PDB entry 9CTR | electron microscopy, 2.42 A resolution | chains D and C of the 5 polymer chains in the assembly

Chain D (and C):
Protein: Bestrophin-1
Organism: Homo sapiens
Notes: chain C of this document is another copy of the same molecule, construct and numbering; everything in this record applies to it too
UniProt: O76090 (BEST1_HUMAN); numbering as in UniProt (aligned over 2-585)
Chain sequence (584 residues; each row starts with the number of its first residue):
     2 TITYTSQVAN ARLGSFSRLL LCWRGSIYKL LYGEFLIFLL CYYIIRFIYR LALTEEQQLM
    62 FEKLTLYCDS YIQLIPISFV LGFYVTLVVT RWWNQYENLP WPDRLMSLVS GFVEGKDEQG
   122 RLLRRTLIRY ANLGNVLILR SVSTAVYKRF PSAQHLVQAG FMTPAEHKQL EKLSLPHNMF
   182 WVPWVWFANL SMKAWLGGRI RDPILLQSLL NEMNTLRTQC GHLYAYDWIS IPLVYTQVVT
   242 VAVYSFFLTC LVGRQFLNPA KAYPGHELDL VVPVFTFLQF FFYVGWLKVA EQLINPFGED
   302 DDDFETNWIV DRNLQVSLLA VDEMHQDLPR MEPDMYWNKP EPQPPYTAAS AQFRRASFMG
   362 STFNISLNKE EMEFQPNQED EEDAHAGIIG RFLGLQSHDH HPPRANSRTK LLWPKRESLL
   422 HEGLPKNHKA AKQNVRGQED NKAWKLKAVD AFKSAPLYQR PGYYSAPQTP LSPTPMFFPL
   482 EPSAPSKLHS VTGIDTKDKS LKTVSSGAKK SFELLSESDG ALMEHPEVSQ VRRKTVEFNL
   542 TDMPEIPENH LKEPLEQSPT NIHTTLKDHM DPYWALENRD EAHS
Disordered / not traced: 378-585
Ion coordination: Ca2+ site 1: Ala10 (shared with Gln293(C), Asn296(C), Asp301(C), Asp304(C) of chain C); Ca2+ site 2: Gln293, Asn296, Asp301, Asp304 (shared with 1 residue of chain E)
Small-molecule neighbours: gamma-amino-butanoic acid (ABU): Arg255, Gln256, Phe257, Gly266, His267, Val273, Pro274, Val275, Phe276, Thr277
Swiss-Prot annotation at these positions:
  - region: Pro346 to Gln379 (Auto-inhibitory segment)
  - binding site (Ca(2+)): Ala10, Gln293, Asn296, Asp301, Asp304
  - natural variant: Ile3 (I3T: In VMD2), Thr6 (T6P: In VMD2; T6R: In VMD2), Val9 (V9A: In VMD2; V9M: In VMD2), Ala10 (A10T: In VMD2; A10V: In VMD2), Asn11 (N11I: In VMD2), Arg13 (R13H: In VMD2), Ser16 (S16F: In VMD2), Phe17 (F17C: In VMD2), Leu21 (L21V: In VMD2), Trp24 (W24C: In VMD2), Arg25 (R25Q: In VMD2; R25W: In VMD2), Gly26 (G26R: In VMD2), 77 further natural variant entries in UniProt
  - mutagenesis: Cys23 (C23A: Impairs inactivation of ligand-gated anion channel activity by sulfhydryl-reactive agents; when associated with A-42; A-69; A-221 and A-251), Cys42 (C42A: Impairs inactivation of ligand-gated anion channel activity by sulfhydryl-reactive agents; when associated with A-23; A-69; A-221 and A-251), Cys69 (C69A: Impairs inactivation of ligand-gated anion channel activity by sulfhydryl-reactive agents; when associated with A-23; A-42; A-221 and A-251), Cys221 (C221A: Impairs inactivation of ligand-gated anion channel activity by sulfhydryl-reactive agents; when associated with A-23; A-42; A-69 and A-251), Cys251 (C251A: Impairs inactivation of ligand-gated anion channel activity by sulfhydryl-reactive agents; when associated with A-23; A-42; A-69 and A-221)

Chain D / chain C interface:
Contacting residue pairs (222; chain D residue first):
  Thr2(D) - Trp229(C)
  Thr2(D) - Ile230(C)
  Ile3(D) - Ser231(C)
  Thr4(D) - Asp228(C)
  Thr4(D) - Trp229(C)  hydrogen bond (side chain-backbone)
  Thr4(D) - Ser231(C)
  Tyr5(D) - Ser231(C)  hydrogen bond (backbone-side chain)
  Tyr5(D) - Ile232(C)  hydrogen bond (side chain-backbone)
  Tyr5(D) - Pro233(C)
  Tyr5(D) - Leu234(C)  hydrophobic
  Tyr5(D) - Thr237(C)  hydrogen bond
  Thr6(D) - Asp228(C)  hydrogen bond (side chain-backbone)
  Thr6(D) - Ser231(C)  hydrogen bond
  Thr6(D) - Asn296(C)  hydrogen bond (backbone-side chain)
  Val9(D) - Ile295(C)
  Val9(D) - Asn296(C)
  Ala10(D) - Thr145(C)
  Ala10(D) - Asn296(C)
  Ala10(D) - Gly299(C)
  Ala10(D) - Asp301(C)
  Ala10(D) - Asp304(C)
  Asn11(D) - Gly299(C)
  Asn11(D) - Glu300(C)  hydrogen bond (side chain-backbone)
  Asn11(D) - Asp301(C)  hydrogen bond (side chain-backbone)
  Ala12(D) - Leu31(C)  hydrophobic
  Ala12(D) - Glu292(C)
  Ala12(D) - Gln293(C)
  Ala12(D) - Asp301(C)  hydrogen bond (backbone-side chain)
  Arg13(D) - Glu35(C)
  Arg13(D) - Lys289(C)  hydrogen bond (backbone-side chain)
  Arg13(D) - Glu292(C)
  Leu14(D) - Gly34(C)
  Leu14(D) - Glu35(C)
  Leu14(D) - Ile38(C)  hydrophobic
  Gly15(D) - Glu35(C)  hydrogen bond (backbone-side chain)
  Gly15(D) - Tyr245(C)
  Ser16(D) - Glu292(C)
  Phe17(D) - Tyr85(C)
  Phe17(D) - Thr237(C)
  Phe17(D) - Thr241(C)
  Phe17(D) - Leu288(C)  hydrophobic
  Phe17(D) - Glu292(C)
  Phe17(D) - Ile295(C)  hydrophobic
  Ser18(D) - Thr241(C)
  Ser18(D) - Tyr245(C)
  Leu20(D) - Thr237(C)
  Leu20(D) - Gln238(C)  hydrogen bond (backbone-side chain)
  Leu21(D) - Gln238(C)
  Leu21(D) - Thr241(C)
  Leu21(D) - Val242(C)  hydrophobic
  Cys23(D) - Gln238(C)
  Arg25(D) - Leu234(C)
  Gly26(D) - Leu234(C)
  Gly26(D) - Val235(C)
  Ser27(D) - Gln238(C)
  Ile28(D) - Gln238(C)  hydrogen bond (backbone-side chain)
  Ile28(D) - Val239(C)  hydrophobic
  Leu31(D) - Val235(C)  hydrophobic
  Leu75(D) - Gln74(C)
  Leu75(D) - Leu75(C)
  Ile76(D) - Phe80(C)  hydrophobic
  Ser79(D) - Pro77(C)
  Ser79(D) - Phe80(C)
  Phe80(D) - Phe80(C)  hydrophobic
  Gly83(D) - Phe84(C)
  Thr87(D) - Phe84(C)
  Val90(D) - Leu88(C)  hydrophobic
  Trp93(D) - Ile230(C)  hydrophobic
  Trp93(D) - Ser231(C)
  Trp93(D) - Pro233(C)
  Trp94(D) - Arg92(C)
  Trp94(D) - Tyr227(C)  hydrogen bond
  Trp94(D) - Ile230(C)  hydrophobic
  Tyr97(D) - Ala226(C)
  Tyr97(D) - Ile230(C)  hydrophobic
  Glu98(D) - His223(C)  salt bridge
  Asp104(D) - Trp182(C)
  Asp104(D) - Arg218(C)  salt bridge
  Arg105(D) - Asn215(C)  hydrogen bond (side chain-backbone)
  Arg105(D) - Thr216(C)
  Arg105(D) - Thr219(C)  hydrogen bond
  Met107(D) - Trp182(C)  hydrophobic
  Ser108(D) - Ala189(C)
  Ser108(D) - Asn215(C)
  Leu109(D) - Leu211(C)  hydrophobic
  Leu109(D) - Asn215(C)
  Ser111(D) - Asn190(C)  hydrogen bond
  Gly112(D) - Met193(C)
  Phe113(D) - Leu211(C)  hydrophobic
  Glu115(D) - Met193(C)
  Glu115(D) - Leu197(C)
  Arg202(D) - Trp196(C)
  Arg202(D) - Leu197(C)
  Asp203(D) - Pro204(C)
  Ile205(D) - Pro204(C)  hydrophobic
  Ile205(D) - Ile205(C)  hydrophobic
  Ile205(D) - Gln208(C)
  Leu206(D) - Trp196(C)  hydrophobic
  Gln208(D) - Gln208(C)  hydrogen bond
  Ser209(D) - Gln208(C)  hydrogen bond
  Glu213(D) - Asn215(C)
  Arg255(D) - Leu75(C)
  Phe257(D) - Tyr68(C)
  Gly266(D) - Tyr72(C)  hydrogen bond (backbone-side chain)
  Leu269(D) - Leu65(C)  hydrophobic
  Leu271(D) - Leu65(C)  hydrophobic
  Leu271(D) - Tyr68(C)  hydrophobic
  Phe276(D) - Tyr68(C)  hydrophobic
  Phe276(D) - Tyr72(C)
  Phe276(D) - Leu75(C)  hydrophobic
  Phe276(D) - Thr250(C)
  Leu279(D) - Ser246(C)
  Gln280(D) - Leu75(C)  hydrogen bond (side chain-backbone)
  Phe283(D) - Ile76(C)  hydrophobic
  Phe283(D) - Pro77(C)
  Phe283(D) - Val239(C)
  Phe283(D) - Val242(C)  hydrophobic
  Phe283(D) - Ala243(C)  hydrophobic
  Phe283(D) - Ser246(C)
  Tyr284(D) - Pro77(C)
  Gly286(D) - Val235(C)
  Gly286(D) - Val239(C)
  Trp287(D) - Phe84(C)  hydrophobic
  Trp287(D) - Tyr236(C)  hydrogen bond
  Val290(D) - Val235(C)  hydrophobic
  Val290(D) - Tyr236(C)
  Gln293(D) - Val235(C)
  Leu294(D) - Pro233(C)  hydrophobic
  Asp303(D) - Pro233(C)
  Asp303(D) - Leu234(C)
  Glu306(D) - Trp229(C)
  Trp309(D) - Tyr225(C)
  Trp309(D) - Trp229(C)  hydrophobic
  Ile310(D) - Trp229(C)  hydrophobic
  Arg313(D) - His178(C)
  Arg313(D) - Trp182(C)
  Gln316(D) - Leu176(C)
  Gln316(D) - His178(C)
  Val317(D) - Trp182(C)
  Leu320(D) - Leu174(C)
  Leu320(D) - Leu176(C)  hydrophobic
  Leu320(D) - Trp182(C)  hydrophobic
  Ala321(D) - Val186(C)  hydrophobic
  Met325(D) - Leu174(C)  hydrophobic
  Met325(D) - Trp182(C)  hydrophobic
  Met325(D) - Val183(C)  hydrophobic
  Met325(D) - Val186(C)  hydrophobic
  Met325(D) - Trp187(C)
  Met325(D) - Asn190(C)
  His326(D) - Asn190(C)
  Gln327(D) - Asn190(C)  hydrogen bond (backbone-side chain)
  Asp328(D) - Gln170(C)  hydrogen bond
  Asp328(D) - Lys173(C)  salt bridge
  Leu329(D) - Gln170(C)
  Leu329(D) - Trp187(C)
  Leu329(D) - Asn190(C)
  Leu329(D) - Leu191(C)
  Pro330(D) - Tyr131(C)
  Pro330(D) - Ala166(C)
  Pro330(D) - Glu167(C)
  Pro330(D) - Gln170(C)
  Pro330(D) - Trp187(C)
  Met332(D) - Gln120(C)
  Met332(D) - Leu123(C)  hydrophobic
  Met332(D) - Leu124(C)
  Met332(D) - Thr127(C)
  Glu333(D) - Leu123(C)
  Glu333(D) - Thr164(C)
  Pro334(D) - Leu123(C)
  Asp335(D) - Arg126(C)  salt bridge
  Asp335(D) - Arg130(C)  salt bridge
  Met336(D) - Val158(C)
  Met336(D) - Gln159(C)
  Met336(D) - Gly161(C)
  Tyr337(D) - Arg126(C)  hydrogen bond (backbone-side chain)
  Tyr337(D) - Ala160(C)  hydrogen bond (side chain-backbone)
  Tyr337(D) - Gly161(C)
  Trp338(D) - Arg122(C)  hydrogen bond (backbone-side chain)
  Trp338(D) - Leu123(C)  hydrophobic
  Trp338(D) - Arg126(C)
  Asn339(D) - Arg122(C)
  Glu342(D) - Gln316(C)
  Pro343(D) - Gln316(C)  hydrogen bond (backbone-side chain)
  Pro343(D) - Leu319(C)  hydrophobic
  Gln344(D) - Gln316(C)
  Pro345(D) - Arg150(C)  hydrogen bond (backbone-side chain)
  Pro345(D) - Ala160(C)
  Pro345(D) - Phe162(C)  hydrophobic
  Pro345(D) - Asp312(C)
  Pro345(D) - Leu315(C)  hydrophobic
  Pro346(D) - Arg150(C)  hydrogen bond (backbone-side chain)
  Pro346(D) - Ala160(C)
  Tyr347(D) - Arg150(C)
  Tyr347(D) - Asn308(C)
  Tyr347(D) - Asp312(C)  hydrogen bond
  Thr348(D) - Lys149(C)  hydrogen bond (side chain-backbone)
  Thr348(D) - Arg150(C)
  Thr348(D) - His156(C)
  Ser351(D) - Arg150(C)
  Phe354(D) - Ala146(C)  hydrophobic
  Phe354(D) - Glu300(C)
  Phe354(D) - Asn308(C)
  Arg356(D) - Glu306(C)  salt bridge
  Arg356(D) - Trp309(C)
  Ser358(D) - Trp309(C)  hydrogen bond
  Phe359(D) - Thr4(C)
  Ser362(D) - Thr6(C)
  Ser362(D) - Ser7(C)
  Glu371(D) - Ala349(C)
  Glu372(D) - Thr348(C)
  Glu372(D) - Ala349(C)  hydrogen bond (backbone-backbone)
  Glu372(D) - Ala350(C)  hydrogen bond (backbone-backbone)
  Met373(D) - Thr348(C)
  Glu374(D) - Thr348(C)
  Glu374(D) - Ala349(C)  hydrogen bond (backbone-backbone)
  Phe375(D) - Pro346(C)
  Phe375(D) - Tyr347(C)
  Phe375(D) - Thr348(C)
  Gln376(D) - Pro346(C)
  Gln376(D) - Tyr347(C)  hydrogen bond (backbone-backbone)
  Gln376(D) - Thr348(C)
  Gln376(D) - Ala349(C)  hydrogen bond (side chain-backbone)
Interface residues without a listed pair, chain D (119 interface residues in all): Tyr29, Phe84, Val86, Trp102, Glu268, Val275, Phe282, Phe305, Arg331, Ala350, Ala357, Leu368
Interface residues without a listed pair, chain C (119 interface residues in all): Lys64, Cys69, Ile73, Val81, Glu119, Pro165, Pro177, Trp185, Lys194, Leu207, Ala291, Asp323

Summary:
Chain D and chain C each contribute 119 residues to their interface; the contacts include 39 hydrogen bonds
and 6 salt bridges. Polar pairs include Glu98(D)-His223(C), Asp104(D)-Arg218(C) and Asp328(D)-Lys173(C). Bound
to chain D: gamma-amino-butanoic acid.
Both chains are Bestrophin-1 (Homo sapiens). Entry 9CTR (Best1 + GABA intermediate state 1) was determined by
electron microscopy, deposited together with 9CTQ, 9CTS and 9CTT.
